Entry 7AHI (electron microscopy, 3.30 A resolution); this record covers chains 6B and 7A of the 153 polymer chains in the assembly.

== Chain 6B ==
Protein: Lipoprotein PrgK
From: Salmonella enterica subsp. enterica serovar Typhimurium str. LT2
Reference sequence: P41786 (PRGK_SALTY); residues 1-252 here = UniProt positions 1-252
Chain sequence (252 residues; each row starts with the number of its first residue):
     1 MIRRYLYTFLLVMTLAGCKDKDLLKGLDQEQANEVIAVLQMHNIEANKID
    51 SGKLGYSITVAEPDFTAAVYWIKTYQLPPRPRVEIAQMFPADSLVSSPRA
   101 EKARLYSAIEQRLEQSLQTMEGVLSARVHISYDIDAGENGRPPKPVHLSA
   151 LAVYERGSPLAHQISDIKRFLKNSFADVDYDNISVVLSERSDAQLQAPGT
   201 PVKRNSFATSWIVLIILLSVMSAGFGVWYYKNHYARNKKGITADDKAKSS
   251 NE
Disordered / not traced: 1-19, 203-252
UniProt features mapped onto this chain:
  - lipidation: C18 (N-palmitoyl cysteine)

== Chain 7A ==
Protein: Protein PrgH
From: Salmonella enterica subsp. enterica serovar Typhimurium str. LT2
Reference sequence: P41783 (PRGH_SALTY); numbering as in UniProt (aligned over 1-392)
Chain sequence (392 residues; numbered 1 to 392; the number before each row is that of its first residue):
     1 METSKEKTITSPGPYIVRLLNSSLNGCEFPLLTGRTLFVVGQSDALTASG
    51 QLPDIPADSFFIPLDHGGVNFEIQVDTDATEIILHELKEGNSESRSVQLN
   101 TPIQVGELLILIRPESEPWVPEQPEKLETSAKKNEPRFKNGIVAALAGFF
   151 ILGIGTVGTLWILNSPQRQAAELDSLLGQEKERFQVLPGRDKMLYVAAQN
   201 ERDTLWARQVLARGDYDKNARVINENEENKRISIWLDTYYPQLAYYRIHF
   251 DEPRKPVFWLSRQRNTMSKKELEVLSQKLRALMPYADSVNITLMDDVTAA
   301 GQAEAGLKQQALPYSRRNHKGGVTFVIQGALDDVEILRARQFVDSYYRTW
   351 GGRYVQFAIELKDDWLKGRSFQYGAEGYIKMSPGHWYFPSPL
Disordered / not traced: 1-170, 391-392

== Chain 6B / chain 7A interface ==
Pairs across the interface - 32 pairs, chain 6B then chain 7A:
  Q40(6B) - W206(7A)
  M41(6B) - R202(7A)
  M41(6B) - W206(7A)
  N43(6B) - W206(7A)  hydrogen bond (side chain-backbone)
  N43(6B) - V210(7A)
  N43(6B) - R213(7A)  hydrogen bond (backbone-side chain)
  P63(6B) - R213(7A)
  D64(6B) - Q209(7A)  hydrogen bond
  D64(6B) - R213(7A)  salt bridge
  A67(6B) - Q209(7A)
  W71(6B) - L205(7A)  hydrophobic
  L160(6B) - L337(7A)  hydrophobic
  A161(6B) - L337(7A)
  I164(6B) - L337(7A)  hydrophobic
  K168(6B) - D332(7A)  salt bridge
  K168(6B) - D333(7A)  salt bridge
  D181(6B) - K367(7A)  salt bridge
  I183(6B) - D333(7A)
  S184(6B) - D333(7A)
  V185(6B) - D333(7A)
  D192(6B) - R183(7A)  salt bridge
  D192(6B) - R202(7A)  hydrogen bond (backbone-side chain)
  Q194(6B) - R202(7A)  hydrogen bond
  Q194(6B) - W206(7A)
  Q196(6B) - G178(7A)
  Q196(6B) - Q179(7A)  hydrogen bond (side chain-backbone)
  Q196(6B) - E180(7A)
  Q196(6B) - W206(7A)
  P198(6B) - W206(7A)  hydrophobic
  G199(6B) - R213(7A)
  P201(6B) - R213(7A)
  V202(6B) - D215(7A)  hydrogen bond (backbone-side chain)
Other interface residues (no listed pair), chain 6B (27 interface residues in all): H42, D179, S191, A193, A197
Other interface residues (no listed pair), chain 7A (16 interface residues in all): V334

== Summary ==
The interface between chain 6B and chain 7A involves 27 residues on one side and 16 on the other, with 7
hydrogen bonds and 5 salt bridges. Polar pairs include D64(6B)-R213(7A), K168(6B)-D332(7A) and
K168(6B)-D333(7A).
Chain 6B is Lipoprotein PrgK and chain 7A is Protein PrgH, both from Salmonella enterica subsp. enterica
serovar Typhimurium str. LT2; the structure, Substrate-engaged type 3 secretion system needle complex from
Salmonella enterica typhimurium - SpaR state 2, was determined by electron microscopy together with 7AGX and
7AH9 from the same study.
